PDB entry 8RWK | electron microscopy, 3.80 A resolution | chains A and D of the 4 polymer chains in the assembly

# Chain A (and D)
Name: Potassium-activated aldehyde dehydrogenase, mitochondrial
Organism: Saccharomyces cerevisiae SK1
Notes: EC 1.2.1.-, 1.2.1.4; chain D of this document is another copy of the same molecule, construct and numbering; everything in this record applies to it too
UniProtKB: P46367 (ALDH4_YEAST); numbering as in UniProt (aligned over 1-519)
Chain sequence (519 residues; row label = number of the first residue in the row):
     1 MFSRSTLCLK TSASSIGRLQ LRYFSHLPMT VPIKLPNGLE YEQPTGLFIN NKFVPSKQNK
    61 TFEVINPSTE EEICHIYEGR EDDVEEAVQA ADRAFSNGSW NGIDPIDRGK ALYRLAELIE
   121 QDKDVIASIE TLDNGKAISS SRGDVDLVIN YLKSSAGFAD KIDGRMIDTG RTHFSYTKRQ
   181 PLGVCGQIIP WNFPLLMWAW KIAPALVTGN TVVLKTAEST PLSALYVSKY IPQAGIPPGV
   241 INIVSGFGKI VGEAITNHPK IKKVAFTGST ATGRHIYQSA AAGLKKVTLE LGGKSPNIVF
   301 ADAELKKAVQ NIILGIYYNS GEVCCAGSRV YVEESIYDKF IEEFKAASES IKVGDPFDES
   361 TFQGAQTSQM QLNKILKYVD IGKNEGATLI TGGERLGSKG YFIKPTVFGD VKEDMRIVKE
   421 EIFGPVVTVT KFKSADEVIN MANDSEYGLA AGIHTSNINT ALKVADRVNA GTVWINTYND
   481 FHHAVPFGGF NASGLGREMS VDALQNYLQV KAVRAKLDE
Unresolved in the structure: 1-24
Ligand contacts: NADP (NAP; NADP nicotinamide-adenine-dinucleotide phosphate): Ile-188, Ile-189, Pro-190, Trp-191, Asn-192, Lys-215, Glu-218, Phe-247, Gly-248, Lys-249, Gly-252, Glu-253, Phe-266, Thr-267, Gly-268, Ser-269, Thr-272, His-275, Gly-292, Cys-324, Met-370, Gln-371, Lys-374, Glu-421, Phe-423

# Interface between chain A and chain D
Residue-residue contacts (28):
  Gly-102(A) / Arg-171(D)
  Ile-103(A) / Gly-170(D)  hydrogen bond (backbone-backbone)
  Pro-105(A) / Thr-169(D)
  Pro-105(A) / Gly-170(D)
  Asp-163(A) / Arg-165(D)  salt bridge
  Asp-163(A) / Met-166(D)
  Gly-164(A) / Arg-165(D)
  Gly-164(A) / Met-166(D)  hydrogen bond (backbone-backbone)
  Arg-165(A) / Asp-163(D)  salt bridge
  Arg-165(A) / Gly-164(D)
  Arg-165(A) / Met-166(D)
  Met-166(A) / Asp-163(D)
  Met-166(A) / Gly-164(D)  hydrogen bond (backbone-backbone)
  Met-166(A) / Arg-165(D)
  Asp-168(A) / Lys-178(D)
  Thr-169(A) / Pro-105(D)
  Gly-170(A) / Ile-103(D)  hydrogen bond (backbone-backbone)
  Gly-170(A) / Pro-105(D)
  Arg-171(A) / Gly-102(D)
  Phe-174(A) / Tyr-176(D)
  Tyr-176(A) / Phe-174(D)
  Lys-178(A) / Asp-168(D)
  Ser-456(A) / Ser-456(D)
  Ser-456(A) / Asn-457(D)
  Ser-456(A) / Ile-458(D)  hydrogen bond (backbone-backbone)
  Asn-457(A) / Ser-456(D)
  Ile-458(A) / Ser-456(D)  hydrogen bond (backbone-backbone)
  Ile-458(A) / Ile-458(D)  hydrophobic
Also at the interface, not in a pair above, chain A (20 interface residues in all): Asp-104, Thr-177, Ala-461
Also at the interface, not in a pair above, chain D (20 interface residues in all): Asp-104, Thr-177, Ala-461

# Summary
The chain A/chain D interface involves 20 residues from each chain; the contacts include 6 hydrogen bonds and
2 salt bridges. Polar pairs include Asp-163(A)/Arg-165(D), Ile-103(A)/Gly-170(D) and Gly-164(A)/Met-166(D).
Chain A binds NADP.
Both chains are Potassium-activated aldehyde dehydrogenase, mitochondrial (Saccharomyces cerevisiae SK1).
Entry 8RWK (cryoEM structure of the central Ald4 filament) was determined by electron microscopy, deposited
together with 8RWJ.
